PDB entry 4UMW | X-ray diffraction, 2.71 A resolution | chain A

== Chain A ==
Name: Zinc-transporting atpase
Organism: Shigella sonnei
Notes: EC 3.6.3.5
UniProt: Q3YW59 (Q3YW59_SHISS); numbering as in UniProt (aligned over 1-732)
Sequence (732 residues; each row starts with the number of its first residue):
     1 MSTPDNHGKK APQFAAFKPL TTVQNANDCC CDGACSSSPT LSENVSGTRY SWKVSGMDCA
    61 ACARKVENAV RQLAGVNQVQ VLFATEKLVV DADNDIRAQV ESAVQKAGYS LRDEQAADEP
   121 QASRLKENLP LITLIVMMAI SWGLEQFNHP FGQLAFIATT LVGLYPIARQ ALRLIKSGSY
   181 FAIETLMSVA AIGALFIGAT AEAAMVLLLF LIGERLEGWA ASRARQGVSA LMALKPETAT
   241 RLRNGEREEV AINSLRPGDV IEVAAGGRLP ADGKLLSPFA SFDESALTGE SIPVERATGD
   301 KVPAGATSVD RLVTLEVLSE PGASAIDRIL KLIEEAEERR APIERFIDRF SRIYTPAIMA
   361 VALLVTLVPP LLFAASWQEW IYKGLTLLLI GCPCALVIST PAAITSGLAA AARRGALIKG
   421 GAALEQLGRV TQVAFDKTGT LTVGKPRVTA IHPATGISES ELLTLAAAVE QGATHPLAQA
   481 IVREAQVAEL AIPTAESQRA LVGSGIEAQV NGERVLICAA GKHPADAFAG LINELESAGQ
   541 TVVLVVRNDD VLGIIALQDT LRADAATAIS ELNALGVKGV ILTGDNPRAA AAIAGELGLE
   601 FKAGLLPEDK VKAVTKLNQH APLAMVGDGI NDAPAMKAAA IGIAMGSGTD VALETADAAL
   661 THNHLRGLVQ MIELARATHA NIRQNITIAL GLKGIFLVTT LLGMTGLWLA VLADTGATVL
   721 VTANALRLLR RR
Disordered / not traced: 1-123, 224-227, 731-732
Bound ions: tetrafluoroaluminate ion: Asp436 (together with Mg2+); Mg2+: Asp436, Asp628 (together with tetrafluoroaluminate)
Swiss-Prot annotation at these positions:
  - active site: Asp436 (4-aspartylphosphate intermediate)
  - binding site (Zn(2+)): Asp58, Cys59, Cys62, Cys392, Cys394, Asp714
  - binding site (Mg(2+)): Asp436, Thr438, Asp628
  - site: Lys693 (Important for metal transport)
  - mutagenesis: Met187 (M187A: No change in ATPase activity and in zinc binding), Glu202 (E202A: Lack of ATPase activity and decrease in zinc binding; E202D: Lack of ATPase activity; E202Q: Strong decrease in ATPase activity), Phe210 (F210A: Decrease in ATPase activity and slight decrease in zinc binding), Glu214 (E214A/Q: Decrease in ATPase activity), Tyr354 (Y354A/F: Decrease in ATPase activity), Asp436 (D436N: Lack of ATPase activity), Lys693 (K693A: Lack of ATPase activity but does not affect zinc binding; K693R: Lack of ATPase activity), Asp714 (D714E: Strong decrease in ATPase activity; D714N: Lack of ATPase activity and strong decrease in zinc binding)
From the paper describing this entry:
  - contacts within the chain: Lys693-Asp714
  - binding site for tetrafluoroaluminate ion: Asp436
  - Mg2+ coordination: Asp436
  - catalytic residues: Glu290, Asp436 (proposed by the authors, not directly observed)
  - mutagenesis - K693A: unchanged binding to Zn2+
  - mutagenesis - M187A/F210A, K693A: abolished catalytic activity
  - mutagenesis - M187A: unchanged catalytic activity
  - mutagenesis - D714E: decreased catalytic activity on Zn2+, Cd2+ and Pb2+
  - mutagenesis - F210A: decreased catalytic activity
  - mutagenesis - M187A/F210A: decreased binding to zinc

== In short ==
Asp436 and Asp628 form the Mg2+ site. Curated annotation (UniProt) lists active-site residue Asp436, 6
Zn2+-binding residues, 3 Mg2+-binding residues and 8 mutagenesis sites. From the paper: catalytic residues
Glu290 and Asp436; M187A/F210A and K693A abolish catalytic activity; 5 substitutions were tested in all.
Chain A is Zinc-transporting atpase (Shigella sonnei); the structure, Crystal structure of a zinc-transporting
pib-type atpase in E2.PI state, was determined by X-ray diffraction (same publication as 4UMV).
